7PWX - chains HHH and EEE of the 6 polymer chains in the assembly; structure by X-ray diffraction, 2.75 A resolution.

# Chain HHH
Molecule: Deoxyuridine 5'-triphosphate nucleotidohydrolase
Organism: Mycobacterium tuberculosis H37Rv
Notes: EC 3.6.1.23
UniProtKB: P9WNS5 (DUT_MYCTU); numbering as in UniProt (aligned over 1-136)
Sequence (136 residues; each row starts with the number of its first residue):
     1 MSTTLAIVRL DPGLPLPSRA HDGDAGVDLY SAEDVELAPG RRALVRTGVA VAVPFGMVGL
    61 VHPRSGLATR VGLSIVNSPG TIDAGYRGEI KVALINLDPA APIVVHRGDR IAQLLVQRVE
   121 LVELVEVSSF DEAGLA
Unresolved in the structure: 1, 136
UniProt features mapped onto this chain:
  - binding site (substrate): R64 to G66, N77, T81 to D83, K91
Reported in the primary citation:
  - conformationally variable residues: S65 to R70

# Chain EEE
Molecule: Orf20
Organism: Staphylococcus aureus
UniProtKB: Q9F0J8 (Q9F0J8_STAAU); residues 8-154 here = UniProt positions 8-154
Sequence (147 residues; each row starts with the number of its first residue):
     8 AELPTHYGTI IKTLRKYMKL TQSKLSERTG FSQNTISNHE NGNRNIGVNE IEIYGKGLGI
    68 PSYILHRISD EFKEKGYSPT LNDFGKFDKM YSYVNKAYYN DGDIYYSSYD LYDETIKLLE
   128 LLKESKINVN DIDYDYVLKL YKQILST
Unresolved in the structure: 154

# How chain HHH and chain EEE interact
Pairs across the interface (23):
  L44(HHH) with Y113(EEE), hydrophobic
  T81(HHH) with Y112(EEE), hydrogen bond (backbone-side chain)
  I82(HHH) with Y112(EEE)
  D83(HHH) with Y112(EEE), hydrogen bond
  G85(HHH) with Y106(EEE)
  Y86(HHH) with Y105(EEE); Y106(EEE); D108(EEE); G109(EEE), hydrogen bond (side chain-backbone); Y112(EEE), hydrophobic; Y113(EEE)
  R87(HHH) with Y106(EEE), hydrogen bond (backbone-backbone); N107(EEE)
  G88(HHH) with Y106(EEE); N107(EEE)
  E89(HHH) with Y113(EEE)
  I90(HHH) with Y113(EEE)
  K91(HHH) with G109(EEE), hydrogen bond (side chain-backbone); D110(EEE), salt bridge; Y113(EEE), hydrogen bond (backbone-side chain)
  V125(HHH) with N56(EEE)
  E126(HHH) with V55(EEE); N56(EEE)
Also at the interface, not in a pair above, chain HHH (15 interface residues in all): R46, L124
Also at the interface, not in a pair above, chain EEE (11 interface residues in all): S114
The authors on this interface:
  - interface residues, chain EEE: Y105(EEE)

# Overview
The interface between chain HHH and chain EEE involves 15 residues on one side and 11 on the other, with 6
hydrogen bonds and 1 salt bridge. Polar contacts include K91(HHH)-D110(EEE), T81(HHH)-Y112(EEE) and
D83(HHH)-Y112(EEE). UniProt lists 8 substrate-binding residues on chain HHH. The paper reports the interface
residue Y105(EEE); conformational variability at S65(HHH).
Here chain HHH is Deoxyuridine 5'-triphosphate nucleotidohydrolase (Mycobacterium tuberculosis H37Rv) and
chain EEE is Orf20 (Staphylococcus aureus). Entry 7PWX (dUTPase from M. tuberculosis in complex with Stl) was
determined by X-ray diffraction, deposited together with 7PWJ.
